PDB entry 8IQH | electron microscopy, 3.67 A resolution | chains J and K of the 12 polymer chains in the assembly

# Chain J (and K)
Name: Putative primase C962R
Organism: African swine fever virus BA71V
Notes: chain K of this document is another copy of the same molecule, construct and numbering; everything in this record applies to it too
UniProt: A0A0C5B022 (A0A0C5B022_ASF); residues 1-962 here = UniProt positions 1-962
Chain sequence (964 residues; row label = number of the first residue in the row; numbers below 1 keep their minus sign (Gly-1 is residue -1)):
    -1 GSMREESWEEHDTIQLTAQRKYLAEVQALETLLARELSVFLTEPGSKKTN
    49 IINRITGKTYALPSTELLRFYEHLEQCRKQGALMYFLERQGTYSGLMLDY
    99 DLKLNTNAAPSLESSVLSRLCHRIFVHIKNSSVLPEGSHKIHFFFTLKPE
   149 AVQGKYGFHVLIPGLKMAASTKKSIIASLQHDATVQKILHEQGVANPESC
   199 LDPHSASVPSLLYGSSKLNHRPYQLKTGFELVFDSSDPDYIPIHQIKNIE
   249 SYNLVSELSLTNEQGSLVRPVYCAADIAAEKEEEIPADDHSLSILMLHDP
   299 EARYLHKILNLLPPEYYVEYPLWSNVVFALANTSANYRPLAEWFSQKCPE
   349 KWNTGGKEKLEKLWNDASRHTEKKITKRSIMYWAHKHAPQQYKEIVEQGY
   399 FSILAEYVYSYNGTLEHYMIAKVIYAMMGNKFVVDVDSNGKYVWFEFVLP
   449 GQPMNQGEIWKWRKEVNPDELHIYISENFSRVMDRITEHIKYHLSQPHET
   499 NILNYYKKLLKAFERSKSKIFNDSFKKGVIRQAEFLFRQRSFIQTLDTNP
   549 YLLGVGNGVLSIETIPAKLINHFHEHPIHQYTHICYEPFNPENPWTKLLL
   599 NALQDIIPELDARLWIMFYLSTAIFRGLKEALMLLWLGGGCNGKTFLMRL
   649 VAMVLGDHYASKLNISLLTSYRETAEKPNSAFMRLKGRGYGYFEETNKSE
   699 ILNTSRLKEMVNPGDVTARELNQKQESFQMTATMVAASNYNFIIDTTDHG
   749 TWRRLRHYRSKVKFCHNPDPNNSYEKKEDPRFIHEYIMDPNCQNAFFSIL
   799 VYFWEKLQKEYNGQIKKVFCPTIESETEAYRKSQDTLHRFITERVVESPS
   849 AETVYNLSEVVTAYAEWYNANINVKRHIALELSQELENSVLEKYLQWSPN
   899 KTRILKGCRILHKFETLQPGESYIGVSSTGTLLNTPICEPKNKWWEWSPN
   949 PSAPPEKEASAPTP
Unresolved in the structure: -1 to 9, 106, 272-288, 367-371, 669-677, 711-725, 923-934, 950-962 (chain K: -1 to 9, 272-286, 368-371, 628-632, 641-642, 669-678, 692-698, 709-727, 923-934, 950-962)
Construct notes: expression tag (-1 to 0)
Reported in the primary citation:
  - mutagenesis - K439A, K525A, R529A, K642A (20-fold), K675A, R717A, N720A, N737A, K873A/R874A: decreased catalytic activity on DNA-3
  - mutagenesis - K642A: abolished catalytic activity on ATP
  - mutagenesis - T643A, E692A, N737A, R751A, R751A/R752A, R752A: decreased catalytic activity on ATP
  - mutagenesis - K505A/K506A/K509A/R513A/K517A: decreased catalytic activity
  - mutagenesis - K642A: decreased catalytic activity on DNA-4
  - mutagenesis - K642A: abolished catalytic activity on DNA-5

# Chain J / chain K interface
Pairs across the interface (34; chain J residue first):
  Pro451(J) - Arg538(K)
  Asn453(J) - Ser539(K)
  Asn453(J) - Gln542(K)  hydrogen bond
  Arg461(J) - Arg538(K)
  Glu463(J) - Arg538(K)  salt bridge
  Val464(J) - Tyr440(K)
  Asn465(J) - Tyr440(K)
  Asp467(J) - Tyr440(K)  hydrogen bond
  Asp467(J) - Phe533(K)
  Asp467(J) - Arg536(K)  salt bridge
  His470(J) - Phe533(K)
  Ile471(J) - Tyr416(K)
  Ile471(J) - Leu534(K)  hydrophobic
  Ser474(J) - Tyr416(K)
  Glu475(J) - Tyr416(K)  hydrogen bond
  Glu475(J) - Lys420(K)  salt bridge
  Arg483(J) - Arg33(K)
  Glu486(J) - Thr29(K)
  Glu486(J) - Arg33(K)  salt bridge
  Glu512(J) - Asn410(K)
  Lys515(J) - Ser408(K)
  Lys515(J) - Tyr409(K)
  Ser516(J) - Thr412(K)
  Ser516(J) - Glu414(K)
  Phe519(J) - Tyr409(K)
  Phe519(J) - Glu414(K)
  Phe519(J) - His415(K)
  Phe519(J) - Tyr416(K)
  Asn520(J) - Glu414(K)
  Asn520(J) - His415(K)
  Asp521(J) - His415(K)
  Asp521(J) - Gln530(K)  hydrogen bond
  Lys524(J) - Tyr416(K)
  Lys524(J) - Gln530(K)  hydrogen bond
Other interface residues (no listed pair), chain J (24 interface residues in all): Met452, Ser478, Lys489, His782
Other interface residues (no listed pair), chain K (25 interface residues in all): Gln25, Tyr405, Met417, Gly438, Gly526, Arg529, Leu626

# Overview
Chain J and chain K form an interface of 24 and 25 residues respectively, with 5 hydrogen bonds and 4 salt
bridges. Among the polar pairs are Glu463(J)-Arg538(K), Asp467(J)-Arg536(K) and Glu475(J)-Lys420(K). The paper
reports that K439A, K525A and R529A of chain J, among others, reduce catalytic activity on DNA-3; T643A, E692A
and N737A of chain J, among others, reduce catalytic activity on ATP; 15 substitutions were tested in all.
Chain J and chain K are both Putative primase C962R (African swine fever virus BA71V); the structure,
Structure of Full-Length AsfvPrimPol in Apo-Form, was determined by electron microscopy, deposited together
with 8IQB, 8IQC, 8IQD and 8IQI.
